8VVE - chains B and E of the 5 polymer chains in the assembly; structure by electron microscopy, 3.30 A resolution.

== Chain B ==
Name: Guanine nucleotide-binding protein G(i) subunit alpha-1
From: Homo sapiens
UniProtKB: P63096 (GNAI1_HUMAN); residues 1-354 here = UniProt positions 1-354
Amino-acid sequence (354 residues; row label = number of the first residue in the row):
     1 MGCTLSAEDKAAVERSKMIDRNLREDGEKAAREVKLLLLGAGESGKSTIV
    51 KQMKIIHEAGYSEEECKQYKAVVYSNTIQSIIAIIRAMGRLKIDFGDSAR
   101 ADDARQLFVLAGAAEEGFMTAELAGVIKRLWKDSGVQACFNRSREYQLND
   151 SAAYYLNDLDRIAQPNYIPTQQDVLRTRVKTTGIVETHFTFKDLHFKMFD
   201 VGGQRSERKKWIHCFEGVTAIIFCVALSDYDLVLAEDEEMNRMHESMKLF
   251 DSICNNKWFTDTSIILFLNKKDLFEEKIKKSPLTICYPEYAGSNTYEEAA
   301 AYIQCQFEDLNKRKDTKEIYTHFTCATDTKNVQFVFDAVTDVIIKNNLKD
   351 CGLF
Unresolved in the structure: 1-4, 54-179
Swiss-Prot annotation at these positions:
  - region: Lys-35 to Thr-48 (G1 motif), Asp-173 to Thr-181 (G2 motif), Phe-196 to Arg-205 (G3 motif), Ile-265 to Asp-272 (G4 motif), Thr-324 to Thr-329 (G5 motif)
  - binding site (GTP): Glu-43 to Thr-48, Ser-151, Leu-175 to Thr-181, Asp-200 to Gln-204, Asn-269 to Asp-272, Ala-326
  - binding site (Mg(2+)): Ser-47, Thr-181
  - modified residue: Arg-178 (ADP-ribosylarginine), Gln-204 (Deamidated glutamine), Cys-351 (ADP-ribosylcysteine)
  - lipidation: Gly-2 (N-myristoyl glycine), Cys-3 (S-palmitoyl cysteine)
  - natural variant: Gly-40 (G40C: In NEDHISB; G40R: In NEDHISB), Gly-45 (G45D: In NEDHISB), Thr-48 (T48I: In NEDHISB; T48K: In NEDHISB), Gln-52 (Q52P: In NEDHISB), Ser-75 (deletion: In NEDHISB; uncertain significance), Gln-172 (deletion: In NEDHISB), Asp-173 (D173V: In NEDHISB), Glu-186 to Phe-189 (deletion: In NEDHISB; uncertain significance), Cys-224 (C224Y: In NEDHISB), Lys-270 (K270N: In NEDHISB; K270R: In NEDHISB), Asp-272 (D272G: In NEDHISB), Ala-326 (A326P: In NEDHISB), 1 further natural variant entry in UniProt
  - mutagenesis: Gly-42 (G42R: Abolishes switch to an activated conformation and dissociation from beta and gamma subunits upon GTP binding. Abolishes interaction with RGS family members), Glu-116 (E116L: Enhances interaction (inactive GDP-bound) with RGS14), Gln-147 (Q147L: Enhances interaction (inactive GDP-bound) with RGS14), Glu-245 (E245L: Enhances interaction (inactive GDP-bound) with RGS14)

== Chain E ==
Name: scFv16
From: Mus musculus
Notes: antibody fragment or engineered binder
Amino-acid sequence (251 residues; row label = number of the first residue in the row; note: 2 numbers in that range are skipped by the numbering (no residue carries them; nothing is unmodelled there); a row labelled like 121A-121N holds insertion residues (121A, then the next letters in order)):
     1 DVQLVESGGGLVQPGGSRKLSCSASGFAFSSFGMHWVRQAPEKGLEWVAY
    51 ISSGSGTIYYADTVKGRFTISRDDPKNTLFLQMTSLRSEDTAMYYCVRSI
   101 YYYGSSPFDFWGQGTTLTVSS
121A-121N GGGGSGGGGSGGGG
   124 SDIVMTQATSSVPVTPGESVSISCRSSKSLLHSNGNTYLYWFLQRPGQSP
   174 QLLIYRMSNLASGVPDRFSGSGSGTAFTLTISRLEAEDVGVYYCMQHLEY
   224 PLTFGAGTKLELKAAA
Unresolved in the structure: 1, 121A-121N, 236-239
Disulfides: Cys-147/Cys-217

== Interface between chain B and chain E ==
Contacting residue pairs (14):
  Ser-6(B) with Tyr-161(E), hydrogen bond
  Ala-7(B) with His-220(E)
  Glu-8(B) with Tyr-161(E); Tyr-163(E), hydrogen bond; His-220(E), salt bridge
  Ala-11(B) with Tyr-101(E), hydrophobic
  Ala-12(B) with Tyr-101(E)
  Glu-14(B) with Ser-52(E), hydrogen bond; Gly-56(E); Thr-57(E)
  Arg-15(B) with Ser-31(E); Tyr-101(E); Tyr-102(E)
  Met-18(B) with Ser-53(E)
Also at the interface, not in a pair above, chain B (9 interface residues in all): Leu-5
Also at the interface, not in a pair above, chain E (17 interface residues in all): Tyr-50, Ile-100, Pro-107, Asn-157, Arg-179, Leu-221, Tyr-223

== Summary ==
9 residues of chain B face 17 of chain E across their interface; the contacts include 3 hydrogen bonds and 1
salt bridge. Polar pairs include Glu-8(B)/His-220(E), Ser-6(B)/Tyr-161(E) and Glu-8(B)/Tyr-163(E).
Chain B is Guanine nucleotide-binding protein G(i) subunit alpha-1 (Homo sapiens) and chain E is scFv16 (Mus
musculus); the structure, Kappa opioid receptor:Galphai protein in complex with inverse agonist norBNI, was
determined by electron microscopy, deposited together with 8VVF, 8VVG and 9D61.
